3AV2 - chains C and D of the 10 polymer chains in the assembly; structure by X-ray diffraction, 2.80 A resolution.

[Chain C]
Molecule: Histone H2A type 1-B/E
Organism: Homo sapiens
UniProt: P04908 (H2A1B_HUMAN); residues 0-129 here correspond to UniProt positions 1-130 (UniProt number = residue number + 1)
Amino-acid sequence (133 residues; row label = number of the first residue in the row; numbers below 1 keep their minus sign (Gly-3 is residue -3)):
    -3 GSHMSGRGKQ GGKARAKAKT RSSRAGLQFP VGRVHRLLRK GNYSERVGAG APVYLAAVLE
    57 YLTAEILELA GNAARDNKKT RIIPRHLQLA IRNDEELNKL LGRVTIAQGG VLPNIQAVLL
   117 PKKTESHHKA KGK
Unresolved in the structure: -3 to 13, 119-129
Construct notes: expression tag (-3 to -1)
Curated features (UniProtKB/Swiss-Prot):
  - modified residue: Ser1 (N-acetylserine), Arg3 (Citrulline), Lys5 (N6-(2-hydroxyisobutyryl)lysine), Lys9 (N6-(2-hydroxyisobutyryl)lysine), Lys13 (N6-(beta-hydroxybutyryl)lysine), Lys36 (N6-(2-hydroxyisobutyryl)lysine), Lys74 (N6-(2-hydroxyisobutyryl)lysine), Lys75 (N6-(2-hydroxyisobutyryl)lysine), Lys95 (N6-(2-hydroxyisobutyryl)lysine), Gln104 (N5-methylglutamine), Lys118 (N6-(2-hydroxyisobutyryl)lysine), Lys119 (N6-crotonyllysine), Thr120 (Phosphothreonine), Lys125 (N6-crotonyllysine)
  - cross-link (Glycyl lysine isopeptide (Lys-Gly)): Lys13 (interchain with G-Cter in ubiquitin), Lys15 (interchain with G-Cter in ubiquitin), Lys119 (interchain with G-Cter in ubiquitin)

[Chain D]
Molecule: Histone H2B type 1-J
Organism: Homo sapiens
UniProt: P06899 (H2B1J_HUMAN); residues 0-125 here correspond to UniProt positions 1-126 (UniProt number = residue number + 1)
Amino-acid sequence (129 residues; row label = number of the first residue in the row; numbers below 1 keep their minus sign (Gly-3 is residue -3)):
    -3 GSHMPEPAKS APAPKKGSKK AVTKAQKKDG KKRKRSRKES YSIYVYKVLK QVHPDTGISS
    57 KAMGIMNSFV NDIFERIAGE ASRLAHYNKR STITSREIQT AVRLLLPGEL AKHAVSEGTK
   117 AVTKYTSAK
Unresolved in the structure: -3 to 30, 125
Construct notes: expression tag (-3 to -1)
Curated features (UniProtKB/Swiss-Prot):
  - modified residue: Pro1 (N-acetylproline), Glu2 (ADP-ribosyl glutamic acid), Lys5 (N6-(2-hydroxyisobutyryl)lysine), Ser6 (ADP-ribosylserine), Lys11 (N6-(beta-hydroxybutyryl)lysine), Lys12 (N6-(2-hydroxyisobutyryl)lysine), Ser14 (Phosphoserine), Lys15 (N6-acetyllysine), Lys16 (N6-(beta-hydroxybutyryl)lysine), Lys20 (N6-(2-hydroxyisobutyryl)lysine), Lys23 (N6-(2-hydroxyisobutyryl)lysine), Lys24 (N6-(2-hydroxyisobutyryl)lysine), Lys34 (N6-(2-hydroxyisobutyryl)lysine), Glu35 (PolyADP-ribosyl glutamic acid), Ser36 (Phosphoserine), Lys43 (N6-(2-hydroxyisobutyryl)lysine), Lys46 (N6-(2-hydroxyisobutyryl)lysine), Lys57 (N6,N6-dimethyllysine), Arg79 (Dimethylated arginine), Lys85 (N6,N6,N6-trimethyllysine) and 6 more in UniProt
  - glycosylation: Ser112 (O-linked (GlcNAc) serine)
  - cross-link (Glycyl lysine isopeptide (Lys-Gly)): Lys5 (interchain with G-Cter in SUMO2), Lys20 (interchain with G-Cter in SUMO2), Lys34 (interchain with G-Cter in ubiquitin), Lys120 (interchain with G-Cter in ubiquitin)

[Interface between chain C and chain D]
Pairs across the interface - 116 pairs, chain C then chain D:
  Arg17(C) - Tyr121(D)
  Ser19(C) - Lys120(D)  hydrogen bond (backbone-side chain)
  Arg20(C) - Lys120(D)  hydrogen bond (backbone-side chain)
  Arg20(C) - Tyr121(D)
  Arg20(C) - Ala124(D)
  Ala21(C) - Ala117(D)
  Ala21(C) - Lys120(D)
  Gly22(C) - Lys120(D)
  Gln24(C) - Tyr40(D)
  Gln24(C) - Lys43(D)
  Phe25(C) - Tyr40(D)  hydrophobic
  Phe25(C) - Val44(D)  hydrophobic
  Phe25(C) - Val66(D)  hydrophobic
  Pro26(C) - Tyr40(D)
  Arg29(C) - Arg33(D)
  Arg29(C) - Glu35(D)  salt bridge
  Arg29(C) - Ser36(D)  hydrogen bond (side chain-backbone)
  Arg29(C) - Tyr40(D)
  Val30(C) - Phe70(D)  hydrophobic
  Arg32(C) - Glu35(D)  salt bridge
  Leu33(C) - Tyr37(D)
  Leu33(C) - Phe70(D)  hydrophobic
  Leu34(C) - Phe70(D)  hydrophobic
  Tyr39(C) - Phe70(D)
  Tyr39(C) - Glu71(D)  hydrogen bond
  Tyr39(C) - Ala74(D)  hydrophobic
  Tyr39(C) - Gly75(D)
  Tyr39(C) - Ser78(D)  hydrogen bond (backbone-side chain)
  Tyr39(C) - Ile89(D)  hydrophobic
  Ser40(C) - Ser87(D)
  Ser40(C) - Ile89(D)
  Glu41(C) - Ser87(D)  hydrogen bond (backbone-backbone)
  Arg42(C) - Ser87(D)  hydrogen bond (backbone-backbone)
  Arg42(C) - Thr88(D)  hydrogen bond (backbone-side chain)
  Arg42(C) - Ile89(D)  hydrogen bond (backbone-backbone)
  Gly44(C) - Thr88(D)
  Gly44(C) - Ile89(D)  hydrogen bond (backbone-backbone)
  Gly46(C) - Ser91(D)
  Gly46(C) - Val118(D)
  Ala47(C) - Ile89(D)
  Ala47(C) - Thr90(D)
  Ala47(C) - Ser91(D)
  Ala47(C) - Ile94(D)
  Val49(C) - Ala117(D)
  Val49(C) - Val118(D)
  Val49(C) - Tyr121(D)  hydrophobic
  Tyr50(C) - Ser91(D)
  Tyr50(C) - Ile94(D)  hydrophobic
  Tyr50(C) - Gln95(D)  hydrogen bond
  Tyr50(C) - Val111(D)  hydrogen bond (side chain-backbone)
  Tyr50(C) - Gly114(D)
  Tyr50(C) - Thr115(D)
  Tyr50(C) - Val118(D)  hydrophobic
  Leu51(C) - Phe70(D)  hydrophobic
  Leu51(C) - Ile73(D)  hydrophobic
  Ala53(C) - Glu113(D)
  Ala53(C) - Gly114(D)
  Ala53(C) - Ala117(D)  hydrophobic
  Val54(C) - Val98(D)  hydrophobic
  Val54(C) - Ala110(D)
  Leu55(C) - Val66(D)
  Leu55(C) - Ile69(D)  hydrophobic
  Leu55(C) - Phe70(D)  hydrophobic
  Glu56(C) - Val44(D)
  Tyr57(C) - Leu106(D)
  Tyr57(C) - His109(D)  hydrogen bond
  Tyr57(C) - Ala110(D)
  Tyr57(C) - Glu113(D)
  Leu58(C) - Phe65(D)  hydrophobic
  Leu58(C) - Ile69(D)  hydrophobic
  Leu58(C) - Leu106(D)  hydrophobic
  Thr59(C) - Met62(D)
  Thr59(C) - Val66(D)
  Ala60(C) - Val44(D)  hydrophobic
  Glu61(C) - Leu106(D)
  Ile62(C) - Met62(D)  hydrophobic
  Ile62(C) - Phe65(D)  hydrophobic
  Leu63(C) - Val41(D)
  Leu63(C) - Leu45(D)  hydrophobic
  Leu63(C) - His49(D)
  Glu64(C) - Val48(D)
  Glu64(C) - His49(D)  salt bridge
  Gly67(C) - His49(D)
  Asn68(C) - His49(D)  hydrogen bond
  Arg71(C) - His49(D)
  Arg71(C) - Asp51(D)  salt bridge
  Thr76(C) - Thr52(D)
  Thr76(C) - Gly53(D)  hydrogen bond (backbone-backbone)
  Arg77(C) - Gly53(D)
  Arg77(C) - Ile54(D)
  Arg77(C) - Ser55(D)
  Ile78(C) - Leu45(D)  hydrophobic
  Ile78(C) - Thr52(D)
  Ile78(C) - Gly53(D)  hydrogen bond (backbone-backbone)
  Ile78(C) - Ile54(D)
  Ile78(C) - Ser55(D)  hydrogen bond (backbone-backbone)
  Ile78(C) - Ala58(D)
  Ile79(C) - Ser55(D)
  Ile79(C) - Ala58(D)
  Pro80(C) - Ser55(D)
  Pro80(C) - Lys57(D)
  Pro80(C) - Ala58(D)
  Leu83(C) - Ala58(D)
  Leu83(C) - Ile61(D)  hydrophobic
  Leu83(C) - Met62(D)  hydrophobic
  Glu92(C) - Pro103(D)
  Glu92(C) - Gly104(D)
  Glu92(C) - Glu105(D)  hydrogen bond (side chain-backbone)
  Glu92(C) - Leu106(D)  hydrogen bond (side chain-backbone)
  Leu93(C) - Leu106(D)  hydrophobic
  Leu96(C) - Arg72(D)  hydrogen bond (backbone-side chain)
  Leu96(C) - Leu102(D)  hydrophobic
  Leu97(C) - Phe65(D)  hydrophobic
  Val100(C) - Asp68(D)
  Val100(C) - Arg72(D)
  Ile102(C) - Ile61(D)  hydrophobic
Other interface residues (no listed pair), chain C (54 interface residues in all): Leu23, Val43, Ala45, Ala103
Other interface residues (no listed pair), chain D (57 interface residues in all): Gln47, Leu101

[Summary]
Chain C and chain D form an interface of 54 and 57 residues respectively; the contacts include 20 hydrogen
bonds and 4 salt bridges. Polar pairs include Arg29(C)-Glu35(D), Arg32(C)-Glu35(D) and Glu64(C)-His49(D).
Here chain C is Histone H2A type 1-B/E and chain D is Histone H2B type 1-J, both from Homo sapiens. Entry 3AV2
(The human nucleosome structure containing the histone variant H3.3) was determined by X-ray diffraction
together with 3AV1 from the same study.
